PDB entry 5YLC | X-ray diffraction, 1.50 A resolution | chain A

# Chain A
Molecule: Probable phosphatidylethanolamine transferase Mcr-1
Source organism: Escherichia coli
Notes: EC 2.7.-.-
Reference sequence: A0A0R6L508 (MCR1_ECOLX); residues 1-326 here correspond to UniProt positions 216-541 (UniProt number = residue number + 215)
Amino-acid sequence (334 residues; numbered 1 to 334; the number before each row is that of its first residue):
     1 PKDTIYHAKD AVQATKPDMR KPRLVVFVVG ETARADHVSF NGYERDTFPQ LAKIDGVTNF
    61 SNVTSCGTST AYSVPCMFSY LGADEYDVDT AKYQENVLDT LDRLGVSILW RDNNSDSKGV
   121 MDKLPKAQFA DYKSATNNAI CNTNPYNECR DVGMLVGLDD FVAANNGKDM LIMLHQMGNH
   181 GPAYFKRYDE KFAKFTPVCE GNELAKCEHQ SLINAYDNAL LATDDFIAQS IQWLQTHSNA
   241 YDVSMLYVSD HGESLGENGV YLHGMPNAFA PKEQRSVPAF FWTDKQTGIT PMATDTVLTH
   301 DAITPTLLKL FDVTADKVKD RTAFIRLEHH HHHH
Unresolved in the structure: 1, 332-334
Construct notes: expression tag (327-334)
Modified residues: Thr70 (phosphothreonine; TPO)
Swiss-Prot annotation at these positions:
  - binding site (Zn(2+)): Glu31, Thr70, Asp250, His251
  - modified residue: Thr70 (Phosphothreonine)
Disulfides: Cys141-Cys149, Cys199-Cys207
Bound ions: Zn2+: Glu31, Thr70, Asp250, His251

# Overview
The Zn2+ site is built by Glu31, Thr70, Asp250 and His251. Curated annotation (UniProt) lists 4 Zn2+-binding
residues.
Chain A is Probable phosphatidylethanolamine transferase Mcr-1 (Escherichia coli); the structure, Crystal
Structure of MCR-1 Catalytic Domain, was determined by X-ray diffraction (same publication as 5YLE and 5YLF).
